PDB entry 6GHN | X-ray diffraction, 2.54 A resolution | chains A and P of the 3 polymer chains in the assembly

Chain A:
Molecule: HLA class I histocompatibility antigen, E alpha chain variant
From: Homo sapiens
UniProt: Q59EE1 (Q59EE1_HUMAN); residues 1-274 here correspond to UniProt positions 19-292 (UniProt number = residue number + 18)
Amino-acid sequence (274 residues; each row starts with the number of its first residue):
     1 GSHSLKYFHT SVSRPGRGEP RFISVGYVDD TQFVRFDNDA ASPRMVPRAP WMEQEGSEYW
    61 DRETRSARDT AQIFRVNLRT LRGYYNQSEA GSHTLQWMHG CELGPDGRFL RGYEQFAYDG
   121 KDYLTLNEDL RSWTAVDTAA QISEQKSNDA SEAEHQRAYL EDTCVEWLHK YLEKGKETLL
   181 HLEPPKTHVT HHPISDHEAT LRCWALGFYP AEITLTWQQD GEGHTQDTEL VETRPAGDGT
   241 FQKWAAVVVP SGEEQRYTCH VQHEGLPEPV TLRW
Disordered / not traced: 221-225
Cystine bridges: Cys-101/Cys-164, Cys-203/Cys-259
Reported in the primary citation:
  - conformationally variable residues (side-chain flip): Phe-116

Chain P:
Molecule: Arg-leu-pro-ala-lys-ala-pro-leu-phe
Amino-acid sequence (9 residues; each row starts with the number of its first residue):
     1 RLPAKAPLF

How chain A and chain P interact:
Residue-residue contacts - 34 pairs, chain A then chain P:
  Tyr-7(A) with Arg-1(P); Leu-2(P), hydrophobic
  His-9(A) with Leu-2(P)
  Met-45(A) with Leu-2(P), hydrophobic
  Glu-63(A) with Arg-1(P); Leu-2(P), hydrogen bond (side chain-backbone)
  Ser-66(A) with Pro-3(P); Ala-4(P)
  Ala-67(A) with Leu-2(P), hydrophobic
  Ile-73(A) with Ala-6(P); Pro-7(P); Leu-8(P), hydrophobic
  Phe-74(A) with Ala-6(P), hydrophobic
  Asn-77(A) with Pro-7(P), hydrogen bond (side chain-backbone); Leu-8(P); Phe-9(P), hydrogen bond (side chain-backbone)
  Leu-81(A) with Phe-9(P), hydrophobic
  Tyr-84(A) with Phe-9(P), hydrogen bond (side chain-backbone)
  Trp-97(A) with Pro-3(P), hydrophobic; Lys-5(P); Ala-6(P), hydrophobic
  His-99(A) with Pro-3(P)
  Phe-116(A) with Pro-7(P); Phe-9(P), hydrophobic
  Tyr-123(A) with Phe-9(P), hydrophobic
  Leu-124(A) with Phe-9(P), hydrophobic
  Ser-143(A) with Phe-9(P), hydrogen bond (side chain-backbone)
  Lys-146(A) with Phe-9(P), hydrogen bond (side chain-backbone)
  Glu-152(A) with Pro-7(P)
  Tyr-159(A) with Arg-1(P), hydrogen bond (side chain-backbone); Pro-3(P)
  Thr-163(A) with Arg-1(P)
  Trp-167(A) with Arg-1(P)
  Tyr-171(A) with Arg-1(P), hydrogen bond (side chain-backbone)
Interface residues without a listed pair, chain A (34 interface residues in all): Leu-5, Ser-24, Tyr-59, Arg-62, Asp-69, Thr-70, Val-76, Thr-80, Leu-95, Ser-147, Gln-156

In short:
34 residues of chain A face 9 of chain P across their interface; the contacts include 8 hydrogen bonds. Polar
contacts include Glu-63(A)/Leu-2(P), Asn-77(A)/Pro-7(P) and Asn-77(A)/Phe-9(P). From the paper: conformational
variability at Phe-116(A).
Chain A is HLA class I histocompatibility antigen, E alpha chain variant (Homo sapiens) and chain P is
Arg-leu-pro-ala-lys-ala-pro-leu-phe; the structure, HLA-E*01:03 in complex with the Mtb44 peptide variant:
Mtb44*P9-Phe, was determined by X-ray diffraction, deposited together with 6GGM, 6GH1, 6GH4 and 6GL1.
